PDB entry 9B7K | electron microscopy, 2.75 A resolution | chains F and H of the 8 polymer chains in the assembly

# Chain F
Protein: Capsid protein VP1
Source organism: Adeno-associated virus
Reference sequence: Q6JC22 (Q6JC22_9VIRU); residue numbers follow UniProt; this construct covers 203-736
Sequence (534 residues; row label = number of the first residue in the row):
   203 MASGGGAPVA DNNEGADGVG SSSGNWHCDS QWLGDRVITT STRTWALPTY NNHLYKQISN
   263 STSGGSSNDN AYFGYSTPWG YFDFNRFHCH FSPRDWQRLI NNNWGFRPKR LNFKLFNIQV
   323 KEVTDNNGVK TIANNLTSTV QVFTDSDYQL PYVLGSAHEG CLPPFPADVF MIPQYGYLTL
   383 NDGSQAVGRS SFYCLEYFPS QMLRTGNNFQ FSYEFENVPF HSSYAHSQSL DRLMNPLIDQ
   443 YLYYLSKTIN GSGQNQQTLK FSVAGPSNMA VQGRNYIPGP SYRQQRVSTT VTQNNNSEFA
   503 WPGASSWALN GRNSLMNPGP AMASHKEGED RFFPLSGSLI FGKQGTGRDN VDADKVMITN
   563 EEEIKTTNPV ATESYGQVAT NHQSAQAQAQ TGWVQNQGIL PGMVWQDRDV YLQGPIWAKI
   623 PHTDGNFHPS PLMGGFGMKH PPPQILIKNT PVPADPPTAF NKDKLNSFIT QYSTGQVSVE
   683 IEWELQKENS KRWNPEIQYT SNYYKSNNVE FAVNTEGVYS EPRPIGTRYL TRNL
Disordered / not traced: 203-218, 645-666
Reported in the primary citation:
  - mutagenesis - Q588R: abolished binding to Fab1-1

# Chain H
Protein: Fab2-1 heavy chain
Source organism: Homo sapiens
Sequence (131 residues; numbered 19 to 149; the number before each row is that of its first residue):
    19 SEVQLLESGG GLVQPGKSLR LSCAASGFSF SNYAMSWVRQ APGKGLEWVS GISGSGGSTN
    79 YAESVRGRFT ISRDNSKNTL YLEMNSLRVE DTAVYYCAKG MSYYDRSGYF WAKYHYGMDV
   139 WGQGITVTVS S
Cystine bridges: Cys41-Cys115

# Chain F / chain H interface
Contacting residue pairs (12):
  Thr492(F) - Gln22(H)
  Gly530(F) - Ser19(H)  hydrogen bond (backbone-backbone)
  Gly530(F) - Glu20(H)
  Asp532(F) - Glu20(H)
  Tyr705(F) - Ser49(H)  hydrogen bond (side chain-backbone)
  Tyr705(F) - Asn50(H)
  Tyr705(F) - Gly72(H)
  Tyr705(F) - Ser73(H)
  Tyr705(F) - Arg124(H)
  Tyr706(F) - Ser49(H)
  Tyr706(F) - Asn93(H)
  Tyr706(F) - Ser94(H)
Other interface residues (no listed pair), chain F (7 interface residues in all): Arg533, Ser708
Other interface residues (no listed pair), chain H (11 interface residues in all): Gly45

# In short
The interface between chain F and chain H involves 7 residues on one side and 11 on the other, with 2 hydrogen
bonds. Among the polar pairs are Tyr705(F)-Ser49(H) and Gly530(F)-Ser19(H). From the paper: Q588R of chain F
abolishes binding to Fab1-1.
Here chain F is Capsid protein VP1 (Adeno-associated virus) and chain H is Fab2-1 heavy chain (Homo sapiens).
Entry 9B7K (Fab2-1 in complex with the capsid of Adeno-associated virus type 9) was determined by electron
microscopy together with 9B6N, 9B6O, 9B6Q, 9B6R, 9B6S, 9B6T and 9 further entries from the same study.
